Entry 7OSQ (X-ray diffraction, 2.07 A resolution); this record covers chain A.

Chain A:
Protein: UDP-N-acetylenolpyruvoylglucosamine reductase
Organism: Pseudomonas aeruginosa (strain ATCC 15692 / DSM 22644 / CIP 104116 / JCM 14847 / LMG 12228 / 1C / PRS 101 / PAO1)
Notes: EC 1.3.1.98
Reference sequence: Q9HZM7 (MURB_PSEAE); residues 1-339 here = UniProt positions 1-339
Amino-acid sequence (339 residues; each row starts with the number of its first residue):
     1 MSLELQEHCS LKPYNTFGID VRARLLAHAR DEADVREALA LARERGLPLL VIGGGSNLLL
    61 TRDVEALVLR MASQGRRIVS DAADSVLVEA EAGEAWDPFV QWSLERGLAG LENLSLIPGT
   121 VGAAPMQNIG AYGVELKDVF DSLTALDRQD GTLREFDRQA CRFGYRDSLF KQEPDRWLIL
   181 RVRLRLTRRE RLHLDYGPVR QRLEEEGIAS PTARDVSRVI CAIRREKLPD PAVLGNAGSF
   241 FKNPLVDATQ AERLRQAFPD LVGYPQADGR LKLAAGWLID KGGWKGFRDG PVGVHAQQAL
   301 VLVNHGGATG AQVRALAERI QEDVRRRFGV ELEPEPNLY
Not modelled in the structure: 1-2
Curated features (UniProtKB/Swiss-Prot):
  - active site: Arg166, Ser239 (Proton donor), Glu335
Ligand contacts:
  - 0JI (5-methyl-1-phenyl-1,2,3-triazole-4-carboxylic acid): Gly130, Ala131, Tyr132, Arg166, Arg224, Leu228, Gly238, Ser239, Val301
  - FAD (flavin-adenine dinucleotide): Thr16, Leu50, Val51, Ile52, Gly53, Gly54, Gly55, Ser56, Asn57, Leu58, Met71, Ala92, Ile117, Pro118, Gly119, Thr120, Gly122, Ala123, Met126, Gln127, Ile129, Gly130, Ala131, Arg166, Trp177, Leu178, Ile179, Arg224, Pro229, Pro231, Asn236, Ala237, Gly238, Glu335, Asn337, Tyr339
From the paper describing this entry:
  - binding site for 0JI: Tyr132, Arg166

Overview:
Bound to chain A: flavin-adenine dinucleotide and compound 0JI. Curated annotation (UniProt) lists 3
active-site residues. The paper reports a binding site for 0JI at Tyr132 and Arg166.
Chain A is UDP-N-acetylenolpyruvoylglucosamine reductase (Pseudomonas aeruginosa (strain ATCC 15692 / DSM
22644 / CIP 104116 / JCM 14847 / LMG 12228 / 1C / PRS 101 / PAO1)); the structure, Crystal structure of
UDP-N-acetylenolpyruvoylglucosamine reductase (MurB) from Pseudomonas aeruginosa in complex with FAD and a
pyrazole ..., was determined by X-ray diffraction (same publication as 7OR2 and 7ORZ).
